8DO6 - chains E and F of the 9 polymer chains in the assembly; structure by electron microscopy, 3.10 A resolution.

[Chain E (and F)]
Name: CRISPR system Cms endoribonuclease Csm3
From: Staphylococcus epidermidis RP62A
Notes: chain F of this document is another copy of the same molecule, construct and numbering; everything in this record applies to it too
Reference sequence: Q5HK91 (Q5HK91_STAEQ); residue numbers follow UniProt; this construct covers 1-214
Chain sequence (214 residues; each row starts with the number of its first residue):
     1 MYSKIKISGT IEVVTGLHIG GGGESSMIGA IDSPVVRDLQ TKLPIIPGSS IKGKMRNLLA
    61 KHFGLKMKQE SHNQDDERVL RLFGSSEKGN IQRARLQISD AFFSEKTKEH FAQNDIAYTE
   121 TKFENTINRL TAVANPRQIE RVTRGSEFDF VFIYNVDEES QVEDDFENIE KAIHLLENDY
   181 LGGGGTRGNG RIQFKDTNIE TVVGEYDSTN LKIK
Unresolved in the structure: 1, 66-73
Reported in the primary citation:
  - catalytic residues: D32 (citing earlier work)
  - binding site for crRNA: S49, K52, K54, R56, N57, S86, N125, I127

[Interface between chain E and chain F]
Residue-residue contacts (54; chain E residue first):
  V14(E) - F102(F)
  T15(E) - D100(F)  hydrogen bond
  T15(E) - F102(F)
  K61(E) - Y2(F)
  H62(E) - Y2(F)
  L65(E) - Y2(F)  hydrophobic
  L65(E) - D157(F)
  I116(E) - L39(F)
  I116(E) - Q40(F)
  E120(E) - D38(F)
  E120(E) - L39(F)
  K122(E) - P47(F)
  K122(E) - S49(F)  hydrogen bond
  F123(E) - G21(F)
  F123(E) - G22(F)
  E124(E) - S49(F)  hydrogen bond
  R129(E) - R56(F)  hydrogen bond (side chain-backbone)
  R129(E) - N57(F)  hydrogen bond
  R129(E) - A60(F)
  R129(E) - Q74(F)
  R141(E) - D100(F)  salt bridge
  T143(E) - L39(F)
  R144(E) - D38(F)  salt bridge
  R144(E) - Q40(F)  hydrogen bond
  R144(E) - F102(F)
  G145(E) - Q40(F)
  H174(E) - V202(F)
  L175(E) - Y2(F)  hydrophobic
  L175(E) - V203(F)  hydrophobic
  N178(E) - K4(F)
  N178(E) - I153(F)
  N178(E) - V202(F)
  N178(E) - V203(F)
  D179(E) - Y2(F)
  D179(E) - K4(F)  salt bridge
  D179(E) - Q97(F)
  Y180(E) - R93(F)  hydrogen bond
  Y180(E) - Q97(F)
  G185(E) - I98(F)
  T186(E) - K52(F)
  T186(E) - A94(F)
  T186(E) - L96(F)
  T186(E) - Q97(F)
  T186(E) - I98(F)  hydrogen bond (backbone-backbone)
  R187(E) - S49(F)
  R187(E) - K52(F)
  G188(E) - G48(F)
  G188(E) - S49(F)
  G188(E) - I98(F)  hydrogen bond (backbone-backbone)
  G188(E) - S99(F)
  G188(E) - D100(F)
  R191(E) - K6(F)
  R191(E) - V151(F)
  R191(E) - I153(F)
Other interface residues (no listed pair), chain E (30 interface residues in all): L58, A117, T119, L130, N189
Other interface residues (no listed pair), chain F (33 interface residues in all): G23, F83, N155, V156

[In short]
The interface between chain E and chain F involves 30 residues on one side and 33 on the other, with 9
hydrogen bonds and 3 salt bridges. Polar pairs include R141(E)-D100(F), R144(E)-D38(F) and D179(E)-K4(F). The
paper reports the catalytic residue D32(E); a binding site for crRNA at S49(E), K52(E) and K54(E) among
others.
Both chains are CRISPR system Cms endoribonuclease Csm3 (Staphylococcus epidermidis RP62A). Entry 8DO6 (The
structure of S. epidermidis Cas10-Csm bound to target RNA) was determined by electron microscopy.
